1M3X - chains L and M of the 3 polymer chains in the assembly; structure by X-ray diffraction, 2.55 A resolution.

# Chain L
Protein: Photosynthetic Reaction center protein L chain
Source organism: Rhodobacter sphaeroides
UniProtKB: P02954 (RCEL_RHOSH); residues 1-281 here = UniProt positions 1-281
Chain sequence (281 residues; numbered 1 to 281; the number before each row is that of its first residue):
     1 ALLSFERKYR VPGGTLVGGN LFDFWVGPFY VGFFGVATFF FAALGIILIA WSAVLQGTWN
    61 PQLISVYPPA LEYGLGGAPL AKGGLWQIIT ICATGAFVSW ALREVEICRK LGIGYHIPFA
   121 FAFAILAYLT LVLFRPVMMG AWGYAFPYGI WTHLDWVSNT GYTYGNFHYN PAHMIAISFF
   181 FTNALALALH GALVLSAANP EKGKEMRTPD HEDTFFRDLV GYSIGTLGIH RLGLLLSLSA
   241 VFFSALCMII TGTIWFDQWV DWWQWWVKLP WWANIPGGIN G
Metal / ion sites: Fe ion: H190, H230 (shared with H219(M), E234(M), H266(M) of chain M)
Ligand contacts:
  - bacteriochlorophyll a (BCL), molecule 1: F97, F121, A124, I125, A127, Y128, L131, W156, V157, S158, T160, G161, Y162, N166, F167, H168, H173, A176, I177, F180, F181, V241, S244, A245, C247, M248
  - bacteriochlorophyll a (BCL), molecule 2: F97, Y128, L131, F146, I150, W151, H153, L154, W156, V157
  - bacteriochlorophyll a (BCL), molecule 3: V157, Y162, H168, F181
  - bacteriochlorophyll a (BCL), molecule 4: H168, H173, M174, I177, S178, F181, T182
  - bacteriopheophytin a (BPH), molecule 1: T38, A42, G45, I46, I89, A93, A96, F97, W100, E104, I117, A120, F121, A124, Y128, F146, Y148, G149, I150, H153, F180, S237, L238, V241
  - bacteriopheophytin a (BPH), molecule 2: F181, A184, L185, A188, L189, F216, L219, V220
  - 1,2-diacyl-sn-glycero-3-phosphocholine (PC1): F179, T182, L185, L219, V220, G221, Y222, L232, L235, L236
  - ubiquinone-10 (U10), molecule 1: V26, F29, Y30, G35, T38, F39, W100, R103
  - ubiquinone-10 (U10), molecule 2: A186, L189, H190, L193, F216, Y222, S223, I224, G225, I229, L232

# Chain M
Protein: Photosynthetic Reaction center protein M chain
Source organism: Rhodobacter sphaeroides
UniProtKB: P02953 (RCEM_RHOSH); numbering as in UniProt (aligned over 1-307)
Chain sequence (307 residues; each row starts with the number of its first residue):
     1 AEYQNIFSQV QVRGPADLGM TEDVNLANRS GVGPFSTLLG WFGNAQLGPI YLGSLGVLSL
    61 FSGLMWFFTI GIWFWYQAGW NPAVFLRDLF FFSLEPPAPE YGLSFAAPLK EGGLWLIASF
   121 FMFVAVWSWW GRTYLRAQAL GMGKHTAWAF LSAIWLWMVL GFIRPILMGS WSEAVPYGIF
   181 SHLDWTNNFS LVHGNLFYNP FHGLSIAFLY GSALLFAMHG ATILAVSRFG GERELEQIAD
   241 RGTAAERAAL FWRWTMGFNA TMEGIHRWAI WMAVLVTLTG GIGILLSGTV VDNWYVWGQN
   301 HGMAPLN
Disordered / not traced: 303-307
Metal / ion sites: Fe ion: H219, E234, H266 (shared with H190(L), H230(L) of chain L)
Ligand contacts:
  - bacteriochlorophyll a (BCL), molecule 1: M122, W157, L160, V175, I179, H182, L183, W185, T186
  - bacteriochlorophyll a (BCL), molecule 2: M122, V126, F150, A153, I154, L156, W157, L160, W185, T186, N187, F189, S190, L196, F197, H202, S205, I206, L209, Y210, V276, T277, G280, G281, I284
  - bacteriochlorophyll a (BCL), molecule 3: F197, G203, I206, A207, Y210, G211, L214
  - bacteriopheophytin a (BPH), molecule 1: S59, L60, G63, L64, W66, F67, A125, V126, W129, T133, T146, A149, F150, A153, A273, V274, T277
  - bacteriopheophytin a (BPH), molecule 2: Y210, A213, L214, A217, M218, W252, T255, M256
  - glucosyl-galactosyl diacyl-glycerol (GGD; nonadec-10-enoic acid 2-[3,4-dihydroxy-6-hydroxymethyl-5-(3,4,5-trihydroxy-6-hydroxymethyl-tetrahydro-pyran-2-yloxy)-tetrahydro-pyran-2-yloxy] -1-octadec-9-enoyloxymethyl-ethyl ester): L204, A207, F208, R253, M256, G257, F258, W268, M272, L275
  - 1,2-diacyl-sn-glycero-3-phosphocholine (PC1): F7, L38, L39, W41, F42, I50, L60, W129
  - spheroidene (SPO): W66, F67, F68, I70, G71, F74, W75, F85, L89, F105, W115, L116, S119, F120, M122, F123, W157, M158, L160, G161, F162, W171, V175, Y177, G178, I179, H182
  - ubiquinone-10 (U10): L214, L215, M218, H219, T222, I223, A245, A248, A249, W252, M256, F258, N259, A260, T261, M262, I265, W268, M272

# Chain L / chain M interface
Residue-residue contacts (203):
  L3(L) - L250(M)  hydrophobic
  L3(L) - R253(M)
  L3(L) - N259(M)
  F5(L) - R241(M)
  F5(L) - E246(M)
  E6(L) - L250(M)
  E6(L) - R253(M)  salt bridge
  E6(L) - W254(M)  hydrogen bond
  K8(L) - E246(M)  salt bridge
  Y9(L) - T243(M)  hydrogen bond
  Y9(L) - E246(M)  hydrogen bond
  Y9(L) - R247(M)
  Y9(L) - L250(M)  hydrophobic
  Y9(L) - W254(M)
  R10(L) - W254(M)
  W25(L) - W254(M)
  P28(L) - R253(M)
  P28(L) - W254(M)
  P28(L) - G257(M)
  F29(L) - W254(M)
  F29(L) - T255(M)
  F29(L) - M256(M)
  F29(L) - G257(M)
  Y30(L) - W254(M)  hydrogen bond (backbone-backbone)
  W100(L) - T255(M)
  R103(L) - W254(M)  hydrogen bond (side chain-backbone)
  R103(L) - T255(M)  hydrogen bond (side chain-backbone)
  E104(L) - F251(M)
  E104(L) - T255(M)
  I107(L) - F251(M)  hydrophobic
  I107(L) - W254(M)
  I107(L) - T255(M)
  C108(L) - F251(M)  hydrophobic
  K110(L) - W254(M)
  L111(L) - R247(M)  hydrogen bond (backbone-side chain)
  L111(L) - F251(M)  hydrophobic
  L111(L) - W254(M)  hydrophobic
  G112(L) - R228(M)  hydrogen bond (backbone-side chain)
  G112(L) - F229(M)
  I113(L) - A225(M)
  I113(L) - V226(M)  hydrophobic
  I113(L) - R228(M)
  I113(L) - F251(M)  hydrophobic
  G114(L) - A225(M)  hydrogen bond (backbone-backbone)
  G114(L) - R228(M)
  H116(L) - Q4(M)  hydrogen bond (side chain-backbone)
  H116(L) - A221(M)
  H116(L) - L224(M)
  H116(L) - A225(M)
  I117(L) - A221(M)
  I117(L) - T222(M)
  I117(L) - F251(M)  hydrophobic
  I117(L) - W252(M)  hydrophobic
  W151(L) - F197(M)
  L154(L) - F197(M)
  V157(L) - F197(M)  hydrophobic
  S158(L) - N195(M)
  Y162(L) - N187(M)  hydrogen bond
  Y162(L) - L191(M)
  N166(L) - N187(M)
  H168(L) - L183(M)  hydrogen bond (side chain-backbone)
  H168(L) - T186(M)
  Y169(L) - F180(M)  hydrophobic
  Y169(L) - D184(M)  hydrogen bond
  M174(L) - F180(M)  hydrophobic
  M174(L) - L183(M)  hydrophobic
  F180(L) - A213(M)  hydrophobic
  N183(L) - S212(M)  hydrogen bond (side chain-backbone)
  N183(L) - A213(M)
  N183(L) - F216(M)
  A184(L) - A273(M)
  A186(L) - F216(M)
  L187(L) - S212(M)
  L187(L) - F216(M)
  L187(L) - A269(M)  hydrophobic
  A188(L) - A273(M)  hydrophobic
  H190(L) - H219(M)  hydrogen bond
  H190(L) - E234(M)  salt bridge
  H190(L) - H266(M)  hydrogen bond
  G191(L) - H266(M)
  A192(L) - H145(M)
  A192(L) - T146(M)
  A192(L) - I270(M)
  V194(L) - E234(M)
  V194(L) - L235(M)
  V194(L) - H266(M)
  L195(L) - H145(M)
  L195(L) - H266(M)
  L195(L) - R267(M)
  S196(L) - M142(M)
  S196(L) - G143(M)  hydrogen bond (backbone-backbone)
  S196(L) - H145(M)
  A197(L) - M142(M)  hydrophobic
  A197(L) - L235(M)  hydrophobic
  A198(L) - L235(M)  hydrophobic
  N199(L) - G143(M)
  N199(L) - H145(M)
  N199(L) - E263(M)  hydrogen bond
  N199(L) - R267(M)
  P200(L) - G141(M)
  P200(L) - G143(M)
  E201(L) - Q138(M)
  E201(L) - G141(M)  hydrogen bond (backbone-backbone)
  E201(L) - M142(M)
  E201(L) - K144(M)  salt bridge
  K204(L) - G141(M)
  M206(L) - L235(M)
  R207(L) - E22(M)  salt bridge
  R207(L) - L140(M)  hydrogen bond (side chain-backbone)
  R207(L) - G141(M)
  R207(L) - M142(M)
  R207(L) - L235(M)
  T208(L) - L235(M)
  P209(L) - L235(M)
  D210(L) - M20(M)
  H211(L) - M20(M)
  H211(L) - E22(M)  salt bridge
  H211(L) - M142(M)
  E212(L) - L235(M)
  D213(L) - N44(M)
  T214(L) - G19(M)
  T214(L) - M20(M)  hydrogen bond (side chain-backbone)
  T214(L) - R29(M)
  F215(L) - T133(M)
  F215(L) - R136(M)
  F215(L) - A137(M)
  F215(L) - L140(M)  hydrophobic
  F215(L) - T146(M)
  R217(L) - N44(M)
  R217(L) - Q46(M)
  R217(L) - G48(M)
  R217(L) - P49(M)
  R217(L) - I50(M)
  D218(L) - R29(M)  salt bridge
  D218(L) - I50(M)
  D218(L) - Y51(M)  hydrogen bond (backbone-backbone)
  D218(L) - R132(M)  hydrogen bond (backbone-side chain)
  L219(L) - W129(M)
  L219(L) - R132(M)  hydrogen bond (backbone-side chain)
  L219(L) - T133(M)
  V220(L) - I50(M)
  V220(L) - W129(M)  hydrophobic
  G221(L) - L47(M)
  G221(L) - G48(M)  hydrogen bond (backbone-backbone)
  G221(L) - P49(M)
  G221(L) - I50(M)
  Y222(L) - L39(M)  hydrophobic
  Y222(L) - N44(M)  hydrogen bond (side chain-backbone)
  Y222(L) - Q46(M)
  Y222(L) - L47(M)  hydrophobic
  S223(L) - N44(M)  hydrogen bond (backbone-side chain)
  I224(L) - G43(M)
  I224(L) - N44(M)  hydrogen bond (backbone-backbone)
  G225(L) - N44(M)
  T226(L) - E232(M)
  L227(L) - N5(M)
  L227(L) - L224(M)  hydrophobic
  L227(L) - E232(M)
  G228(L) - F42(M)
  I229(L) - F216(M)
  H230(L) - H219(M)  hydrogen bond
  H230(L) - G220(M)
  H230(L) - I223(M)
  H230(L) - E234(M)  salt bridge
  R231(L) - Y3(M)
  R231(L) - N5(M)  hydrogen bond (side chain-backbone)
  R231(L) - I6(M)  hydrogen bond (side chain-backbone)
  R231(L) - F7(M)
  R231(L) - S8(M)  hydrogen bond
  R231(L) - W41(M)  hydrogen bond (side chain-backbone)
  R231(L) - F42(M)  hydrogen bond (side chain-backbone)
  R231(L) - L224(M)
  L232(L) - F42(M)  hydrophobic
  G233(L) - F216(M)
  L234(L) - I6(M)  hydrophobic
  L234(L) - A217(M)
  L234(L) - L224(M)  hydrophobic
  L235(L) - F42(M)  hydrophobic
  S237(L) - A213(M)  hydrogen bond (side chain-backbone)
  S237(L) - F216(M)
  S237(L) - A217(M)
  W263(L) - F90(M)  hydrophobic
  W263(L) - F180(M)  hydrophobic
  W266(L) - L86(M)  hydrogen bond (side chain-backbone)
  W266(L) - R87(M)  hydrogen bond (side chain-backbone)
  V267(L) - R87(M)
  W272(L) - A83(M)
  W272(L) - L86(M)  hydrophobic
  W272(L) - R87(M)  hydrogen bond (backbone-side chain)
  I275(L) - N81(M)
  I275(L) - V84(M)  hydrophobic
  I275(L) - R87(M)  hydrogen bond (backbone-side chain)
  P276(L) - V84(M)
  G277(L) - R87(M)  hydrogen bond (backbone-side chain)
  G278(L) - Q77(M)
  G278(L) - V84(M)
  G278(L) - D88(M)
  I279(L) - D88(M)  hydrogen bond (backbone-side chain)
  I279(L) - F91(M)  hydrophobic
  I279(L) - F92(M)  hydrophobic
  N280(L) - R87(M)  hydrogen bond (backbone-side chain)
  N280(L) - D88(M)  hydrogen bond
  N280(L) - F91(M)
Other interface residues (no listed pair), chain L (99 interface residues in all): A1, Y115, A120, D155, F181, L189, L193, A273, N274, G281
Other interface residues (no listed pair), chain M (96 interface residues in all): E2, D17, V24, A78, Y198, L209, I238, A239

# Summary
99 residues of chain L face 96 of chain M across their interface, with 43 hydrogen bonds and 8 salt bridges.
Polar pairs include E6(L)-R253(M), K8(L)-E246(M) and H190(L)-E234(M).
Here chain L is Photosynthetic Reaction center protein L chain and chain M is Photosynthetic Reaction center
protein M chain, both from Rhodobacter sphaeroides. Entry 1M3X (Photosynthetic Reaction Center From
Rhodobacter Sphaeroides) was determined by X-ray diffraction.
